Entry 1SN9 (X-ray diffraction, 1.20 A resolution); this record covers chains A and B of the 4 polymer chains in the assembly.

[Chain A]
Name: tetrameric beta-beta-alpha mini-protein
Amino-acid sequence (23 residues; numbered 100 to 122; the number before each row is that of its first residue):
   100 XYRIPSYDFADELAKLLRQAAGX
Modified / non-standard residues: ACE (acetyl group) at position 100, NH2 (amino group) at position 122; Pro104 (d-proline; DPR); Ala109 (d-alanine; DAL); Ala120 (3-(benzoylamino)-l-alanine; DBZ)

[Chain B]
Name: tetrameric beta-beta-alpha mini-protein
Amino-acid sequence (23 residues; numbered 200 to 222; the number before each row is that of its first residue):
   200 XYRIPSYDFADELAKLLRQAAGX
Modified / non-standard residues: ACE (acetyl group) at position 200, NH2 (amino group) at position 222; Pro204 (d-proline; DPR); Ala209 (d-alanine; DAL); Ala220 (3-(benzoylamino)-l-alanine; DBZ)

[How chain A and chain B interact]
Residue-residue contacts - 19 pairs, chain A then chain B:
  Ile103(A) - Ala219(B)
  Ile103(A) - Ala220(B)
  Tyr106(A) - Gln218(B)  hydrogen bond
  Tyr106(A) - Ala219(B)  hydrophobic
  Phe108(A) - Leu215(B)  hydrophobic
  Phe108(A) - Ala219(B)  hydrophobic
  Glu111(A) - Leu215(B)
  Leu112(A) - Leu212(B)  hydrophobic
  Leu112(A) - Leu215(B)  hydrophobic
  Leu115(A) - Tyr206(B)
  Leu115(A) - Phe208(B)  hydrophobic
  Leu115(A) - Glu211(B)
  Leu115(A) - Leu212(B)  hydrophobic
  Leu115(A) - Leu215(B)  hydrophobic
  Leu116(A) - Phe208(B)  hydrophobic
  Ala119(A) - Ile203(B)
  Ala119(A) - Tyr206(B)  hydrophobic
  Ala119(A) - Phe208(B)  hydrophobic
  Ala120(A) - Ile203(B)
Also at the interface, not in a pair above, chain A (10 interface residues in all): Gln118
Also at the interface, not in a pair above, chain B (10 interface residues in all): Leu216

[Summary]
Chain A and chain B each contribute 10 residues to their interface, with 1 hydrogen bond. The hydrogen-bonded
pair is Tyr106(A)-Gln218(B).
Chain A and chain B are both tetrameric beta-beta-alpha mini-protein; the structure, An Oligomeric
Domain-Swapped Beta-Beta-Alpha Mini-Protein, was determined by X-ray diffraction together with 1SNA and 1SNE
from the same study.
